3BY9 - chain A; structure by X-ray diffraction, 1.70 A resolution.

Chain A:
Protein: Sensor protein
Source organism: Vibrio cholerae
Notes: EC 2.7.13.3
UniProt: Q9KQS3 (Q9KQS3_VIBCH); residue numbers follow UniProt; this construct covers 28-286
Sequence (260 residues; each row starts with the number of its first residue):
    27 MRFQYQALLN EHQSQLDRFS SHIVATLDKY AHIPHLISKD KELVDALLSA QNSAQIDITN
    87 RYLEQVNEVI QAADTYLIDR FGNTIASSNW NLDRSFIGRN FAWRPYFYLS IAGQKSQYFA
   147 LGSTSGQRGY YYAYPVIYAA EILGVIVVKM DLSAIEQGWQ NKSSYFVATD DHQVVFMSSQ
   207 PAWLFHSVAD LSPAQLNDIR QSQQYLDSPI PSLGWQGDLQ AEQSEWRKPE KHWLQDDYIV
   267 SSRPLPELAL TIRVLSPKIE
Not modelled in the structure: 286
Modified positions: Mse27 (selenomethionine; parent Met); Mse176 (selenomethionine; parent Met); Mse203 (selenomethionine; parent Met)
Differences from the reference sequence: expression tag (27)
Metal / ion sites: Ca2+ site 1: L62, D66; Ca2+ site 2: D263, K284
Ligand contacts: succinic acid (SIN): Y102, F122, F127, R130, Y132, L147, G148, S149, T150, S151, G152, Y157, K175
What the authors report for this chain:
  - binding site for succinic acid: F122, F127, R130, Y132, G148, S149, T150, S151, Y157, K175
  - Ca2+ coordination: D66, D263

In short:
Ligands of chain A: succinic acid. The Ca2+ site 1 is built by L62 and D66. D263 and K284 coordinate Ca2+ site
2. From the paper: a binding site for succinic acid at F122, F127 and R130 among others; Ca2+ coordination by
D66 and D263.
Chain A is Sensor protein (Vibrio cholerae); the structure, Crystal structure of the V. cholerae Histidine
Kinase DctB Sensor Domain, was determined by X-ray diffraction together with 3BY8 from the same study.
